Entry 7VVK (electron microscopy, 3.30 A resolution); this record covers chains A and R of the 6 polymer chains in the assembly.

== Chain A ==
Protein: Guanine nucleotide-binding protein G(s) subunit alpha isoforms short
Source organism: Homo sapiens
Reference sequence: P63092 (GNAS2_HUMAN); aligned to UniProt positions 5-384 over residues 5-384 (the alignment contains insertions or deletions, so no single offset holds)
Chain sequence (380 residues; each row starts with the number of its first residue):
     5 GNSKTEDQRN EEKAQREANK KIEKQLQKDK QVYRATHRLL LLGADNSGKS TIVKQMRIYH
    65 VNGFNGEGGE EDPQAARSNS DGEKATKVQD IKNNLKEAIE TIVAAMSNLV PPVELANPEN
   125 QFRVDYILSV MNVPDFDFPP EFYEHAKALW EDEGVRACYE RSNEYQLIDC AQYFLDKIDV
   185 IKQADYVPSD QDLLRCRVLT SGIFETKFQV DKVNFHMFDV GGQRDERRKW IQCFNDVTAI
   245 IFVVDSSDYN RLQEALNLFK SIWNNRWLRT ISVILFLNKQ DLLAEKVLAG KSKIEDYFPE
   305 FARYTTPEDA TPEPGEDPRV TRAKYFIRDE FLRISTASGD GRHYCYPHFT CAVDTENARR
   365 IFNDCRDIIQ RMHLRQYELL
Unresolved in the structure: 5-11, 63-205
Sequence notes: engineered mutation Asp49 (Gly in P63092), Asn50 (Glu in P63092), Tyr63 (Leu in P63092), Asp249 (Ala in P63092), Asp252 (Ser in P63092), Ala362 (Ile372 in P63092), Ile365 (Val375 in P63092)

== Chain R ==
Protein: Parathyroid hormone/parathyroid hormone-related peptide receptor
Source organism: Homo sapiens
Reference sequence: Q03431 (PTH1R_HUMAN); residue numbers follow UniProt; this construct covers 27-491
Chain sequence (473 residues; numbered 19 to 491; the number before each row is that of its first residue):
    19 DYKDDDDKDA DDVMTKEEQI FLLHRAQAQC EKRLKEVLQR PASIMESDKG WTSASTSGKP
    79 RKDKASGKLY PESEEDKEAP TGSRYRGRPC LPEWDHILCW PLGAPGEVVA VPCPDYIYDF
   139 NHKGHAYRRC DRNGSWELVP GHNRTWANYS ECVKFLTNET REREVFDRLG MIYTVGYSVS
   199 LASLTVAVLI LAYFRRLHCT RNYIHMHLFL SFMLRAVSIF VKDAVLYSGA TLDEAERLTE
   259 EELRAIAQAP PPPATAAAGY AGCRVAVTFF LYFLATNYYW ILVEGLYLHS LIFMAFFSEK
   319 KYLWGFTVFG WGLPAVFVAV WVSVRATLAN TGCWDLSSGN KKWIIQVPIL ASIVLNFILF
   379 INIVRVLATK LRETNAGRCD TRQQYRKLLK STLVLMPLFG VHYIVFMATP YTEVSGTLWQ
   439 VQMHYEMLFN SFQGFFVAII YCFCNGEVQA EIKKSWSRWT LALDFKRKAR SGS
Unresolved in the structure: 19-30, 50-110, 119-126, 158-162, 175-178, 247-277, 393-397, 479-491
Sequence notes: expression tag (19-26)
Cystine bridges: Cys281-Cys351

== Chain A / chain R interface ==
Pairs across the interface - 24 pairs, chain A then chain R:
  His41(A) with Phe314(R)
  Val217(A) with Phe314(R), hydrophobic
  Phe366(A) with Phe314(R), hydrophobic
  Cys369(A) with Phe314(R)
  Arg370(A) with Ala313(R); Phe314(R)
  Asp371(A) with Lys388(R), salt bridge
  Ile373(A) with Phe314(R), hydrophobic
  Gln374(A) with Ile310(R), hydrogen bond (side chain-backbone); Lys388(R), hydrogen bond
  Arg375(A) with Lys388(R), hydrogen bond (side chain-backbone); Glu391(R), hydrogen bond (side chain-backbone)
  His377(A) with Leu309(R)
  Leu378(A) with Ile310(R), hydrophobic
  Gln380(A) with Arg219(R)
  Tyr381(A) with Arg219(R); Tyr305(R); Leu306(R), hydrophobic
  Glu382(A) with Lys408(R); Gly464(R)
  Leu383(A) with Leu385(R), hydrophobic; Ser409(R), hydrogen bond (backbone-side chain)
  Leu384(A) with Leu385(R), hydrophobic; Lys405(R)
Other interface residues (no listed pair), chain A (17 interface residues in all): Phe219
Other interface residues (no listed pair), chain R (21 interface residues in all): His223, Glu317, Thr392, Leu413, Tyr459, Asn463, Glu465

== In short ==
17 residues of chain A face 21 of chain R across their interface; the contacts include 5 hydrogen bonds and 1
salt bridge. Polar contacts include Asp371(A)-Lys388(R), Gln374(A)-Ile310(R) and Gln374(A)-Lys388(R).
Here chain A is Guanine nucleotide-binding protein G(s) subunit alpha isoforms short and chain R is
Parathyroid hormone/parathyroid hormone-related peptide receptor, both from Homo sapiens. Entry 7VVK
(PTH-bound human PTH1R in complex with Gs (class1)) was determined by electron microscopy (same publication as
7VVJ, 7VVL, 7VVM, 7VVN and 7VVO).
